PDB entry 1TZV | X-ray diffraction, 1.35 A resolution | chain A

[Chain A]
Protein: N utilization substance protein B homolog
Source organism: Thermotoga maritima
UniProt: Q9X286 (NUSB_THEMA); residues 1-142 here = UniProt positions 1-142
Sequence (142 residues; row label = number of the first residue in the row):
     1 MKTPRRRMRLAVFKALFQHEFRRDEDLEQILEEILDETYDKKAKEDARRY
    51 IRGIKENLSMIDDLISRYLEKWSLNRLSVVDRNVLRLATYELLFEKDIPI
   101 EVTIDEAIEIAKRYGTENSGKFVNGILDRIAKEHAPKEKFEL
Not modelled in the structure: 142
Reported in the primary citation:
  - self-association interface (contacts with another copy of this molecule); pairs are residue here / residue on that copy: Phe-21/Tyr-114, Phe-17, Trp-72, Thr-116
  - contacts within the chain: Arg-113/Tyr-114 (hydrogen bond)

[Summary]
From the paper: a self-association interface involving Phe-17, Phe-21 and Trp-72 among others; contacts within
the chain involving Arg-113 and Tyr-114.
Chain A is N utilization substance protein B homolog (Thermotoga maritima); the structure, T. maritima NusB,
P3121, Form 1, was determined by X-ray diffraction together with 1TZT, 1TZU, 1TZW and 1TZX from the same
study.
